PDB entry 6UYE | electron microscopy, 3.96 A resolution | chains G and J of the 12 polymer chains in the assembly

== Chain G ==
Molecule: Antibody rEBOV-548 Fab, heavy chain
Source organism: Homo sapiens
Notes: antibody fragment or engineered binder
Amino-acid sequence (132 residues; numbered 1 to 132; the number before each row is that of its first residue):
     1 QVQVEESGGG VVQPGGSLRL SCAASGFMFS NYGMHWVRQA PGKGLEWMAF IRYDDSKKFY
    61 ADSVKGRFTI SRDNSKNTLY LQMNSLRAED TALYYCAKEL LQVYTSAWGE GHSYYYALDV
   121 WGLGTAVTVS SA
Cystine bridges: Cys22-Cys96

== Chain J ==
Molecule: Antibody rEBOV-548 Fab, light chain
Source organism: Homo sapiens
Notes: antibody fragment or engineered binder
Amino-acid sequence (108 residues; numbered 2 to 109; the number before each row is that of its first residue):
     2 IQMTQSPSSV SASVGDRVTI TCRASQDISN WLAWYQQKPG KAPELLIYTA SILQSGVSSR
    62 FSGSGSGTDF TLTISSLQPE DSATYYCQQG KSFPYTFGQG TKLEIKRT
Cystine bridges: Cys23-Cys88

== Interface between chain G and chain J ==
Contacting residue pairs (26; chain G residue first):
  His35(G) - Tyr96(J)
  Gln39(G) - Gln38(J)  hydrogen bond
  Gly44(G) - Tyr87(J)
  Leu45(G) - Tyr87(J)  hydrophobic
  Leu45(G) - Gln89(J)
  Leu45(G) - Phe98(J)
  Glu46(G) - Phe98(J)
  Trp47(G) - Pro95(J)
  Trp47(G) - Tyr96(J)  hydrophobic
  Trp47(G) - Phe98(J)
  Phe59(G) - Phe94(J)  hydrophobic
  Leu100(G) - Gln55(J)
  Tyr115(G) - Trp32(J)  hydrophobic
  Tyr115(G) - Tyr49(J)  hydrophobic
  Tyr115(G) - Thr50(J)
  Tyr116(G) - Trp32(J)  hydrophobic
  Tyr116(G) - Gly91(J)
  Tyr116(G) - Phe94(J)  hydrophobic
  Ala117(G) - Tyr36(J)
  Ala117(G) - Tyr49(J)  hydrophobic
  Leu118(G) - Tyr36(J)  hydrogen bond (backbone-side chain)
  Leu118(G) - Leu46(J)
  Trp121(G) - Tyr36(J)  hydrophobic
  Trp121(G) - Ala43(J)  hydrophobic
  Trp121(G) - Pro44(J)
  Gly122(G) - Ala43(J)
Also at the interface, not in a pair above, chain G (17 interface residues in all): Phe50, Tyr95, Asp119
Also at the interface, not in a pair above, chain J (18 interface residues in all): Ala34, Lys42

== Summary ==
17 residues of chain G and 18 residues of chain J are in contact, with 2 hydrogen bonds. Polar pairs include
Gln39(G)-Gln38(J) and Leu118(G)-Tyr36(J).
Here chain G is Antibody rEBOV-548 Fab, heavy chain and chain J is Antibody rEBOV-548 Fab, light chain, both
from Homo sapiens. Entry 6UYE (EBOV GPdMuc Makona bound to rEBOV-548 Fab) was determined by electron
microscopy.
